6CAP - chains A and E of the 23 polymer chains in the assembly; structure by X-ray diffraction, 3.40 A resolution.

[Chain A]
Molecule: 16S Ribosomal RNA rRNA
Organism: Thermus thermophilus (strain HB8 / ATCC 27634 / DSM 579)
Sequence (1522 nucleotides; row label = number of the first residue in the row; note: 42 numbers in that range are skipped by the numbering (no residue carries them; nothing is unmodelled there); a row labelled like 190A-190L holds insertion residues (190A, then the next letters in order); numbering starts at 0):
     0 UUUGUUGGAG AGUCUGAUCC UGGCUCAGGG UGAACGCUGG CGGCGUGCCU AAGACAUGCA
    60 AGUCGUGCGG G
    73 CCGCGGGGUU UU
    88 ACUCCG
    95 UGGUC
   101 AGCGGCGGAC GGGUGAGUAA CGCGUGGGU
  129A G
   130 ACCUACCCGG AAGAGGGGGA CAACCCGGGG AAACUCGGGC UAAUCCCCCA UGUGGACCCG
   190 C
190A-190L CCCUUGGGGUGU
   191 GUCCAAAGGG CUUU
   216 GCCCGCUUCC GGAUGGGCCC GCGUCCCAUC AGCUAGUUGG UGGGGUAAUG GCCCACCAAG
   276 GCGACGACGG GUAGCCGGUC UGAGAGGAUG GCCGGCCACA GGGGCACUGA GACACGGGCC
   336 CCACUCCUAC GGGAGGCAGC AGUUAGGAAU CUUCCGCAAU GGGCGCAAGC CUGACGGAGC
   396 GACGCCGCUU GGAGGAAGAA GCCCUUCGGG GUGUAAACUC CUGAA
   442 CCCGGGACGA AACCCCCGAC GA
   474 GGGGACUGAC GGUACCGGG
   494 GUAAUAGCGC CGGCCAACUC CGUGCCAGCA GCCXCGGUAA UACGGAGGGC GCGAGCGUUA
   554 CCCGGAUUCA CUGGGCGUAA AGGGCGUGUA GGCGGCCUGG GGCGUCCCAU GUGAAAGACC
   614 ACGGCUCAAC CGUGGGGGAG CGUGGGAUAC GCUCAGGCUA GACGGUGGGA GAGGGUGGUG
   674 GAAUUCCCGG AGUAGCGGUG AAAUGCGCAG AUACCGGGAG GAACGCCGAU GGCGAAGGCA
   734 GCCACCUGGU CCACCCGUGA CGCUGAGGCG CGAAAGCGUG GGGAGCAAAC CGGAUUAGAU
   794 ACCCGGGUAG UCCACGCCCU AAACGAUGCG CGCUAGGUCU CUGGGUCU
   848 CCUGGGGGCC GAAGCUAACG CGUUAAGCGC GCCGCCUGGG GAGUACGGCC GCAAGGCUGA
   908 AACUCAAAGG AAUUGACGGG GGCCCGCACA AGCGGUGGAG CAUGUGGUUU AAUUCGAAGX
   968 AACGCGAAGA ACCUUACCAG GCCUUGACAU GCUAGG
 1003A G
  1004 AACCCGGGUG AAAGCCUGGG GUGCCCC
1030A-1030D GCGA
  1031 GGGGAGCCCU AGCACAGGUG CUGCAUGGCC GUCGUCAGCU CGUGCCGUGA GGUGUUGGGU
  1091 UAAGUCCCGC AACGAGCGCA ACCCCCGCCG UUAGUUGCCA GCGGUUCGGC CGGGCACUCU
  1151 AACGGGACUG CCCGCGAAA
  1171 GCGGGAGGAA GGAGGGGACG ACGUCUGGUC AGCAUGGCCC UUACGGCCUG GGCGACACAC
  1231 GUGCUACAAU GCCCACUACA AAGCGAUGCC ACCCGGCAAC GGGGAGCUAA UCGCAAAAAG
  1291 GUGGGCCCAG UUCGGAUUGG GGUCUGCAAC CCGACCCCAU GAAGCCGGAA UCGCUAGUAA
  1351 UCGCGGAUCA G
 1361A C
  1362 CAUGCCGCGG UGAAUACGUU CCCGGGCCUU GUACACACXG CCXGUXACGC CAUGGGAGCG
  1422 GGCUCUACCC GAAGUCGCCG GG
  1446 AGCCUACGGG
  1459 CAGGCGCCGA GGGUAGGGCC CGUGACUGGG GCGAAGUCGU AACAAGGUAG CUGUACCGGA
  1519 AGGUGCGGCU GGAUCACCUC CUUUCU
Unresolved in the structure: 0-4, 1534-1538
Differences from the reference sequence: conflict C13 (U131313 in 55771382)
Modified residues: PSU (pseudouridine-5'-monophosphate) at position 516, G7M (N7-methyl-guanosine-5'-monophosphate) at position 527, M2G (N2-dimethylguanosine-5'-monophosphate) at position 966, 5MC (5-methylcytidine-5'-monophosphate) at position 967, 2MG (2N-methylguanosine-5'-monophosphate) at position 1207, 5MC (5-methylcytidine-5'-monophosphate) at position 1400, 4OC (4n,o2'-methylcytidine-5'-monophosphate) at position 1402, 5MC (5-methylcytidine-5'-monophosphate) at position 1404, 5MC (5-methylcytidine-5'-monophosphate) at position 1407, UR3 (3-methyluridine-5'-monophoshate) at position 1498, MA6 (6N-dimethyladenosine-5'-monophoshate) at position 1518, MA6 (6N-dimethyladenosine-5'-monophoshate) at position 1519, PSU (pseudouridine-5'-monophosphate) at position 1540, PSU (pseudouridine-5'-monophosphate) at position 1541
Metal / ion sites: Mg2+ site 1 near U14 (its only coordinating residue here); Mg2+ site 2 near G21 (its only coordinating residue here); Mg2+ site 3 near G22 (its only coordinating residue here); Mg2+ site 4 near G38 (its only coordinating residue here); Mg2+ site 5 near G46 (its only coordinating residue here); Mg2+ site 6: C48, G115; Mg2+ site 7: A59, U387; Mg2+ site 8: G61, U62; Mg2+ site 9 near G107 (its only coordinating residue here); Mg2+ site 10: A109, G331; Mg2+ site 11 near G111 (its only coordinating residue here); Mg2+ site 12 near G117 (its only coordinating residue here); 85 more Mg2+ sites not listed
Residues lining bound ligands: Sisomicin (SIS; (1S,2S,3R,4S,6R)-4,6-diamino-3-{[(2S,3R)-3-amino-6-(aminomethyl)-3,4-dihydro-2H-pyran-2-yl]oxy}-2-hydroxycyclohexyl 3-deoxy-4-C-methyl-3-(methylamino)-beta-L-arabinopyranoside): 5MC_1404, G1405, U1406, 5MC_1407, A1408, C1409, G1491, A1493, G1494, U1495

[Chain E]
Protein: Ribosomal protein S5
Organism: Thermus thermophilus (strain HB8 / ATCC 27634 / DSM 579)
UniProt: P62665 (RS5_THET2); residues 5-154 here = UniProt positions 5-154
Chain sequence (150 residues; row label = number of the first residue in the row):
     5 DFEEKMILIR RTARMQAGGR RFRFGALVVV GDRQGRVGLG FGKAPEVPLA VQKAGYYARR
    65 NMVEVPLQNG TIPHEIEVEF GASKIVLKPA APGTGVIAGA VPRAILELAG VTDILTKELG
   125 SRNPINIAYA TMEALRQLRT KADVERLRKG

[How chain A and chain E interact]
Residue-residue contacts (84):
  U5(A) with Ala95(E), base contact
  G6(A) with Ala94(E), base contact; Ala95(E), hydrogen bond to the base; Thr98(E), hydrogen bond to the base; Leu119(E), sugar contact
  G7(A) with Lys92(E), hydrogen bond to the base; Thr120(E), hydrogen bond to the sugar; Lys121(E), base contact
  A8(A) with Ile101(E), phosphate contact; Ala102(E), hydrogen bond to the sugar; Gly103(E), sugar contact; Arg107(E), base contact; Thr120(E), sugar contact
  G9(A) with Gly103(E), phosphate contact; Lys121(E), salt bridge to the phosphate; Glu122(E), hydrogen bond to the phosphate; Arg126(E), hydrogen bond to the base
  A10(A) with Arg126(E), phosphate contact
  G15(A) with Ala17(E), hydrogen bond to the base; Arg18(E), base contact; Met19(E), base contact; Arg24(E), hydrogen bond to the sugar
  A16(A) with Thr16(E), sugar contact; Ala17(E), hydrogen bond to the sugar
  U17(A) with Arg14(E), phosphate contact
  C18(A) with Arg14(E), salt bridge to the phosphate; Asn127(E), hydrogen bond to the phosphate; Asn130(E), phosphate contact
  C19(A) with Ala86(E), phosphate contact; Ser125(E), hydrogen bond to the phosphate; Asn127(E), phosphate contact; Asn130(E), hydrogen bond to the phosphate
  U20(A) with Ala86(E), phosphate contact; Ser125(E), phosphate contact
  G558(A) with Lys121(E), phosphate contact
  A559(A) with Lys121(E), salt bridge to the phosphate; Arg126(E), salt bridge to the phosphate
  U560(A) with Leu123(E), sugar contact
  A864(A) with Gly85(E), phosphate contact; Ala86(E), phosphate contact
  U921(A) with Arg18(E), sugar contact; Met19(E), hydrogen bond to the sugar
  G922(A) with Met19(E), sugar contact; Gln20(E), sugar contact; Ala21(E), phosphate contact
  A923(A) with Ala21(E), phosphate contact
  C1069(A) with Gln20(E), phosphate contact; Arg25(E), hydrogen bond to the sugar
  U1070(A) with Arg18(E), salt bridge to the phosphate; Gln20(E), phosphate contact; Arg25(E), salt bridge to the phosphate
  C1071(A) with Arg18(E), salt bridge to the phosphate; Arg27(E), salt bridge to the phosphate; Pro49(E), sugar contact
  G1072(A) with Pro49(E), phosphate contact; Lys57(E), salt bridge to the phosphate
  U1073(A) with Lys57(E), salt bridge to the phosphate
  G1074(A) with Tyr60(E), phosphate contact; Tyr61(E), hydrogen bond to the phosphate
  G1077(A) with Lys47(E), base contact
  U1078(A) with Phe84(E), sugar contact; Ile129(E), sugar contact; Asn130(E), hydrogen bond to the sugar; Tyr133(E), phosphate contact
  G1079(A) with Arg14(E), hydrogen bond to the phosphate; Tyr133(E), hydrogen bond to the phosphate
  A1080(A) with Arg14(E), salt bridge to the phosphate; Thr16(E), hydrogen bond to the phosphate; Ala17(E), sugar contact; Phe45(E), phosphate contact; Lys47(E), phosphate contact
  G1081(A) with Thr16(E), hydrogen bond to the phosphate; Ala17(E), phosphate contact; Arg18(E), phosphate contact; Arg27(E), salt bridge to the phosphate
  G1082(A) with Arg27(E), salt bridge to the phosphate
  C1192(A) with Arg25(E), hydrogen bond to the base
  U1194(A) with Gly22(E), sugar contact
  A1396(A) with Met19(E), base contact
  C1397(A) with Arg24(E), salt bridge to the phosphate
  A1398(A) with Met19(E), base contact; Gln20(E), hydrogen bond to the base; Gly22(E), base contact; Gly23(E), base contact
Interface residues without a listed pair, chain A (38 interface residues in all): U863, G1193
Interface residues without a listed pair, chain E (45 interface residues in all): Ala48, Glu83, Ser87, Val90, Pro93

[Summary]
38 residues of chain A face 45 of chain E across their interface, with 23 hydrogen bonds and 14 salt bridges.
Polar pairs include G6(A)-Ala95(E), G6(A)-Thr98(E) and G7(A)-Lys92(E). Bound to chain A: Sisomicin. C48(A) and
G115(A) coordinate Mg2+ site 6.
Here chain A is 16S Ribosomal RNA rRNA and chain E is Ribosomal protein S5, both from Thermus thermophilus
(strain HB8 / ATCC 27634 / DSM 579). Entry 6CAP (Crystal Structure of 30S ribosomal subunit from Thermus
thermophilus in complex with Sisomicin) was determined by X-ray diffraction.
